Entry 1E9G (X-ray diffraction, 1.15 A resolution); this record covers chains A and B.

Chain A (and B):
Molecule: Inorganic pyrophosphatase
Source organism: Saccharomyces cerevisiae
Notes: EC 3.6.1.1; chain B of this document is another copy of the same molecule, construct and numbering; everything in this record applies to it too
UniProtKB: P00817 (IPYR_YEAST); numbering as in UniProt (aligned over 1-286)
Chain sequence (286 residues; each row starts with the number of its first residue):
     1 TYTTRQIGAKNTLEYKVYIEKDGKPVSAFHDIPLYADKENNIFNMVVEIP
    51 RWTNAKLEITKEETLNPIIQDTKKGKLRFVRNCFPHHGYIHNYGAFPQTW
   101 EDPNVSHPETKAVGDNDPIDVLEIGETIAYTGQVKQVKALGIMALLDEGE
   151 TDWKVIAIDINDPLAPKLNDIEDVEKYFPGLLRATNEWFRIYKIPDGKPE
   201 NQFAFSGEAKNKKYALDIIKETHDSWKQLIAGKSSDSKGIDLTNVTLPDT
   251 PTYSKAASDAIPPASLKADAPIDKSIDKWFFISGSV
Not modelled in the structure: 285-286 (chain B: 284-286)
Bound ions: Mn2+ site 1: Glu58 (together with phosphate ion); Mn2+ site 2: Asp115, Asp120, Asp152 (together with phosphate ion); Mn2+ site 3: Asp120 (together with phosphate ion); Mn2+ site 4: Asp147, Asp152 (together with phosphate ion)
What the authors report for this chain:
  - catalytic residues: Asp117
  - conformationally variable residues (side-chain flip): Glu58, Arg78, Asn116, Asp117, Glu148, Lys193, Lys198
  - binding site for phosphate ion: Lys56, Arg78, Tyr93, Asp117, Lys193
  - contacts within the chain: Trp100-Asn116 (hydrogen bond), Asn116-Asp117
  - Mn2+ coordination: Glu58
  - mutagenesis - Y93F: decreased catalytic activity (citing earlier work)

How chain A and chain B interact:
Residue-residue contacts (39):
  Arg51(A) - Asp277(B)  hydrogen bond (side chain-backbone)
  Trp52(A) - Asn82(B)
  Trp52(A) - His87(B)
  Trp52(A) - Asp277(B)
  Trp52(A) - Trp279(B)
  Asn82(A) - Trp52(B)
  Phe84(A) - Pro179(B)
  Phe84(A) - Gly180(B)
  Phe84(A) - Leu181(B)
  Phe84(A) - Ala184(B)  hydrophobic
  Pro85(A) - Pro85(B)
  His87(A) - Trp52(B)
  His87(A) - His87(B)  hydrogen bond
  Ile90(A) - Trp279(B)
  Glu126(A) - Asp277(B)
  Glu126(A) - Lys278(B)
  Thr127(A) - Lys274(B)
  Thr127(A) - Asp277(B)
  Ile128(A) - Lys274(B)  hydrogen bond (backbone-side chain)
  Ile128(A) - Asp277(B)  hydrogen bond (backbone-side chain)
  Tyr177(A) - Phe281(B)
  Phe178(A) - Phe281(B)  hydrophobic
  Pro179(A) - Phe84(B)
  Pro179(A) - Phe281(B)
  Pro179(A) - Ser283(B)
  Gly180(A) - Phe84(B)
  Leu181(A) - Phe84(B)
  Ala184(A) - Phe84(B)  hydrophobic
  Asp277(A) - Arg51(B)  hydrogen bond (backbone-side chain)
  Asp277(A) - Trp52(B)
  Asp277(A) - Glu126(B)
  Asp277(A) - Thr127(B)
  Asp277(A) - Ile128(B)  hydrogen bond (side chain-backbone)
  Lys278(A) - Glu126(B)
  Trp279(A) - Trp52(B)
  Trp279(A) - Ile90(B)
  Phe281(A) - Tyr177(B)
  Phe281(A) - Phe178(B)  hydrophobic
  Phe281(A) - Pro179(B)

In short:
The interface between chain A and chain B involves 20 residues on one side and 22 on the other, with 6
hydrogen bonds. Polar contacts include Arg51(A)-Asp277(B), His87(A)-His87(B) and Ile128(A)-Lys274(B). The Mn2+
site 2 is built by Asp115(A), Asp120(A) and Asp152(A). From the paper: the catalytic residue Asp117(A); Y93F
of chain A reduces catalytic activity.
Chain A and chain B are both Inorganic pyrophosphatase (Saccharomyces cerevisiae); the structure, Structure of
inorganic pyrophosphatase, was determined by X-ray diffraction together with 1E6A from the same study.
